PDB entry 5J3E | X-ray diffraction, 2.60 A resolution | chains A and F of the 3 polymer chains in the assembly

Chain A:
Molecule: Thymocyte nuclear protein 1
Organism: Homo sapiens
UniProtKB: Q9P016 (THYN1_HUMAN); residue numbers follow UniProt; this construct covers 1-225
Sequence (225 residues; numbered 1 to 225; the number before each row is that of its first residue):
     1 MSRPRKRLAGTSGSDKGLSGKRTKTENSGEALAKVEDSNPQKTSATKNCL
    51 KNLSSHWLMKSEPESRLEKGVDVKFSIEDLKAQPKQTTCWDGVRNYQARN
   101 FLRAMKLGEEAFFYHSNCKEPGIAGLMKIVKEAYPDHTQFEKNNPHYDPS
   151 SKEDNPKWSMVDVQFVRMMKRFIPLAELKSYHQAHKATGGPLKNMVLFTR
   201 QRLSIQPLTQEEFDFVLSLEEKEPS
Unresolved in the structure: 1-52, 225
Swiss-Prot annotation at these positions:
  - motif: Arg5 to Gly10 (Nuclear localization signal)

Chain F:
Molecule: 5-methylcytosine containing DNA
Sequence (12 nucleotides; row label = number of the first residue in the row):
     1 GCCAACGTTGGC
Modified positions: 5CM (5-methyl-2'-deoxy-cytidine-5'-monophosphate) at position 6

How chain A and chain F interact:
Pairs across the interface (8):
  Tyr96(A) - DT8(F)  phosphate contact
  Gln97(A) - DG7(F)  phosphate contact
  Thr199(A) - 5CM_6(F)  phosphate contact
  Gln201(A) - DA5(F)  sugar contact
  Gln201(A) - 5CM_6(F)  phosphate contact
  Arg202(A) - DA4(F)  hydrogen bond to the base
  Arg202(A) - DA5(F)  hydrogen bond to the sugar
  Arg202(A) - 5CM_6(F)  sugar contact
Also at the interface, not in a pair above, chain A (7 interface residues in all): Asn95, Arg200

Overview:
Chain A and chain F form an interface of 7 and 5 residues respectively, with 2 hydrogen bonds. Polar pairs
include Arg202(A)-DA4(F) and Arg202(A)-DA5(F).
Chain A is Thymocyte nuclear protein 1 (Homo sapiens) and chain F is 5-methylcytosine containing DNA; the
structure, Crystal Structure of Human THYN1 protein in complex with 5-methylcytosine containing DNA, was
determined by X-ray diffraction.
